Entry 1K7X (X-ray diffraction, 1.70 A resolution); this record covers chains A and B.

[Chain A]
Protein: Tryptophan synthase alpha chain
Organism: Salmonella typhimurium
Notes: EC 4.2.1.20
Reference sequence: P00929 (TRPA_SALTY); residues 1-268 here = UniProt positions 1-268
Sequence (268 residues; numbered 1 to 268; the number before each row is that of its first residue):
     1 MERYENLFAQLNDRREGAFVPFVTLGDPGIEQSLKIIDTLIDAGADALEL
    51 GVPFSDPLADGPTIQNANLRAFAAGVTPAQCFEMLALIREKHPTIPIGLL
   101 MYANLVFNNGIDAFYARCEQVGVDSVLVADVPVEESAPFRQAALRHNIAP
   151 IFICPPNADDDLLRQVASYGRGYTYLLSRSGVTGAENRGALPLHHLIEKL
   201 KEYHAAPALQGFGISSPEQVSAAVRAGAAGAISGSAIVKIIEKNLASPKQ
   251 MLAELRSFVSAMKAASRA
Unresolved in the structure: 178-191
UniProt features mapped onto this chain:
  - active site (Proton acceptor): E49, D60

[Chain B]
Protein: Tryptophan synthase beta chain
Organism: Salmonella typhimurium
Notes: EC 4.2.1.20
Reference sequence: P0A2K1 (TRPB_SALTY); residues 2-397 here correspond to UniProt positions 1-396 (UniProt number = residue number - 1)
Sequence (396 residues; numbered 2 to 397; the number before each row is that of its first residue):
     2 TTLLNPYFGEFGGMYVPQILMPALNQLEEAFVSAQKDPEFQAQFADLLKN
    52 YAGRPTALTKCQNITAGTRTTLYLKREDLLHGGAHKTNQVLGQALLAKRM
   102 GKSEIIAETGAGQHGVASALASALLGLKCRIYMGAKDVERQSPNVFRMRL
   152 MGAEVIPVHSGSATLKDACNEALRDWPGSYETAHYMLGTAAGPHPYPTIV
   202 REFQRMIGEETKAQILDKEGRLPDAVIACVGGGSNAIGMFADFINDTSVG
   252 LIGVEPGGHGIETGEHGAPLKHGRVGIYFGMKAPMMQTADGQIEESYSIS
   302 AGLDFPSVGPQHAYLNSIGRADYVSITDDEALEAFKTLCRHEGIIPALES
   352 SHALAHALKMMREQPEKEQLLVVNLSGRGDKDIFTVHDILKARGEI
Unresolved in the structure: 392-397
Glycans and other covalent adducts: pyridoxal phosphate (PLP) linked to K87
Sequence notes: cloning artifact (34); engineered mutation P178 (Ser177 in P0A2K1)
Metal / ion sites: Na+: G232, F306, S308
Ligand contacts: pyridoxal phosphate (PLP): A85, H86, Q114, T190, C230, V231, G232, G233, G234, S235, N236, G303, L304, A348, E350, S351, S377, G378

[Interface between chain A and chain B]
Contacting residue pairs (58; chain A residue first):
  P53(A) with Q293(B), hydrogen bond (backbone-side chain)
  F54(A) with G292(B); Q293(B); I294(B), hydrophobic
  S55(A) with Q293(B), hydrogen bond (backbone-side chain); I294(B), hydrogen bond (side chain-backbone)
  D56(A) with K167(B), salt bridge; D168(B); N171(B), hydrogen bond; Y279(B); I294(B)
  P57(A) with R175(B), hydrogen bond (backbone-side chain)
  L58(A) with P18(B); N171(B); R175(B); Y279(B), hydrophobic; F280(B)
  A59(A) with P18(B), hydrophobic
  D60(A) with R175(B), hydrogen bond (backbone-side chain)
  Q65(A) with S161(B); R175(B)
  F72(A) with Q293(B)
  T77(A) with D291(B)
  P78(A) with D291(B); Q293(B)
  A103(A) with I278(B), hydrophobic
  N104(A) with G277(B); I278(B), hydrogen bond (side chain-backbone); Q288(B), hydrogen bond; G292(B), hydrogen bond (side chain-backbone); I294(B)
  L105(A) with D291(B); G292(B)
  F107(A) with V276(B); I278(B), hydrophobic; K283(B)
  N108(A) with R275(B), hydrogen bond; Q288(B); A290(B), hydrogen bond (side chain-backbone); D291(B); G292(B)
  A129(A) with P18(B)
  D130(A) with Y16(B); V17(B), hydrogen bond (backbone-backbone); P18(B)
  P132(A) with M15(B); V17(B); Q19(B); M22(B), hydrophobic
  V133(A) with Q19(B), hydrogen bond (backbone-side chain)
  E134(A) with Q19(B), hydrogen bond; M22(B)
  E135(A) with Y8(B), hydrogen bond; G14(B); M15(B), hydrogen bond (side chain-backbone); Y16(B), hydrogen bond
  N157(A) with Y181(B), hydrogen bond
  L162(A) with Q19(B)
Also at the interface, not in a pair above, chain A (30 interface residues in all): L69, V131, F139, I153, P155
Also at the interface, not in a pair above, chain B (35 interface residues in all): T2, E11, I20, P23, G162, E172, L174, T289

[Summary]
The interface between chain A and chain B involves 30 residues on one side and 35 on the other, with 18
hydrogen bonds and 1 salt bridge. Among the polar pairs are D56(A)-K167(B), P53(A)-Q293(B) and S55(A)-Q293(B).
Pyridoxal phosphate is covalently linked to K87(B).
Here chain A is Tryptophan synthase alpha chain and chain B is Tryptophan synthase beta chain, both from
Salmonella typhimurium. Entry 1K7X (Crystal structure of the beta-ser178pro mutant of tryptophan synthase) was
determined by X-ray diffraction (same publication as 1K8Y and 1K8Z).
